PDB entry 5L2L | X-ray diffraction, 1.55 A resolution | chains A and E of the 8 polymer chains in the assembly

# Chain A (and E)
Molecule: Nab2p
From: Saccharomyces cerevisiae YJM1574
Notes: chain E of this document is another copy of the same molecule, construct and numbering; everything in this record applies to it too
UniProtKB: A0A0C6D5P3 (A0A0C6D5P3_YEASX); residues 407-483 here correspond to UniProt positions 379-455 (UniProt number = residue number - 28)
Sequence (77 residues; numbered 407 to 483; the number before each row is that of its first residue):
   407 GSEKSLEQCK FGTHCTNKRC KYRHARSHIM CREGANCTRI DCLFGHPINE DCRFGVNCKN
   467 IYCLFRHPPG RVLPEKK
Unresolved in the structure: 407, 480-483 (chain E: 407-408, 481-483)
Differences from the reference sequence: conflict G407 (Pro379 in A0A0C6D5P3), S408 (Val380 in A0A0C6D5P3)
Bound ions: Zn2+ site 1: E413 (shared with 1 residue of chain G); Zn2+ site 2: C415, C421, C426, H430; Zn2+ site 3: C437, C443, C448, H452; Zn2+ site 4: C458, C464, C469, H473
Reported in the primary citation:
  - binding site for the 12-nt RNA strand: C437, R438, R445, D447, L449, F450
  - Zn2+ coordination: C421, C437, C464
  - binding site for the 12-nt RNA strand: K416, F417, C421, T422, E456, R459, F460, C464, K465, F471
  - mutagenesis - F450A (14.4 kDa): decreased binding to A12 RNA

# Chain A / chain E interface
Pairs across the interface (5):
  T419(A) with K424(E), hydrogen bond (backbone-side chain)
  C421(A) with K424(E), hydrogen bond (backbone-side chain)
  T422(A) with T422(E)
  K424(A) with T419(E), hydrogen bond (side chain-backbone); C421(E), hydrogen bond (side chain-backbone)
Interface residues without a listed pair, chain A (5 interface residues in all): H420

# In short
Chain A and chain E form an interface of 5 and 4 residues respectively, with 4 hydrogen bonds. Polar contacts
include T419(A)-K424(E) and C421(A)-K424(E). From the paper: a binding site for the 12-nt RNA strand at
C437(A), R438(A) and R445(A) among others; F450A of chain A reduces binding to A12 RNA.
Chain A and chain E are both Nab2p (Saccharomyces cerevisiae YJM1574); the structure, Nab2 Zn fingers 5-7
bound to A11G RNA, was determined by X-ray diffraction.
